Entry 9MUO (electron microscopy, 3.30 A resolution); this record covers chains A and b of the 6 polymer chains in the assembly.

== Chain A ==
Molecule: Cat1 (CRISPR-associated TIR 1)
Amino-acid sequence (263 residues; each row starts with the number of its first residue):
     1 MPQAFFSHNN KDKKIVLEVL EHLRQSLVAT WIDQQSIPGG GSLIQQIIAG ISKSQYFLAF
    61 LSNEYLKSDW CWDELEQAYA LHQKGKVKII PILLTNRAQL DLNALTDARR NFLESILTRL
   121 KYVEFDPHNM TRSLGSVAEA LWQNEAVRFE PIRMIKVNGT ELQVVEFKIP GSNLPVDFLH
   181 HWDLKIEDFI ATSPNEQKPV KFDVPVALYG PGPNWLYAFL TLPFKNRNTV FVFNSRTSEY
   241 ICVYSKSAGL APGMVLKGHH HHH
Unresolved in the structure: 1, 34-41, 259-263
Reported in the primary citation:
  - binding site for the ligand DQV: His8, Asn10, Asp33, Lys121, Tyr122
  - catalytic residues: Tyr122
  - mutagenesis - D33A: decreased catalytic activity on NAD+
  - mutagenesis - Y122A: abolished catalytic activity on NAD+

== Chain b ==
Molecule: 4-nt RNA strand
Sequence (4 nucleotides; each row starts with the number of its first residue; numbering starts at 0):
     0 AAAA

== Chain A / chain b interface ==
Residue-residue contacts (6):
  Thr192(A) - A2(b)  hydrogen bond to the base
  Lys225(A) - A0(b)  salt bridge to the phosphate
  Lys225(A) - A2(b)  phosphate contact
  Asn226(A) - A2(b)  sugar contact
  Asn226(A) - A3(b)  sugar contact
  Arg227(A) - A2(b)  salt bridge to the phosphate
Other interface residues (no listed pair), chain A (6 interface residues in all): Glu187, Phe202
Other interface residues (no listed pair), chain b (4 interface residues in all): A1

== Summary ==
Chain A and chain b form an interface of 6 and 4 residues respectively, with 1 hydrogen bond and 2 salt
bridges. Polar contacts include Thr192(A)-A2(b), Lys225(A)-A0(b) and Arg227(A)-A2(b). From the paper: the
catalytic residue Tyr122(A); D33A of chain A reduces catalytic activity on NAD+.
Chain A is Cat1 (CRISPR-associated TIR 1) and chain b is a 4-nt RNA strand; the structure, Cryo-EM structure
of CRISPR-associated cA4 bound Cat1 Pentagonal filament assembly in the presence of NAD analog ..., was
determined by electron microscopy (same publication as 9MUD, 9MUE and 9MW9).
